5X6M - chains B and C of the 8 polymer chains in the assembly; structure by X-ray diffraction, 3.20 A resolution.

[Chain B]
Name: Mothers against decapentaplegic homolog 5
Organism: Mus musculus
Notes: fragment: MH1 domain
Reference sequence: P97454 (SMAD5_MOUSE); numbering as in UniProt (aligned over 1-143)
Sequence (150 residues; row label = number of the first residue in the row):
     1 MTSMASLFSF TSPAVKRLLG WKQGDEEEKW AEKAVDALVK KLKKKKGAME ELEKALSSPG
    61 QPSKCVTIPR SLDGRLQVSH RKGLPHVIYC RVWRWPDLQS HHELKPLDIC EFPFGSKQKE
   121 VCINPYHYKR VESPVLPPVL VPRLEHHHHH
Disordered / not traced: 1-12, 135-150
Differences from the reference sequence: expression tag (144-150)
Metal / ion sites: Zn2+: Cys110, Cys122, His127
Reported in the primary citation:
  - binding site for the 22-nt DNA strand: Arg75, Gln77
  - binding site for the 22-nt DNA strand (chain C): Ser71, Leu72, Gln77, Ser79
  - binding site for the 22-nt DNA strand: His101, His102
  - binding site for the 22-nt DNA strand: Gln77
  - mutagenesis - H80A: unchanged binding to palindromic SBE DNA

[Chain C]
Molecule: 22-nt DNA strand
Sequence (22 nucleotides; row label = number of the first residue in the row):
     1 ATCAGACTGC CGGCAGTCTA TA

[How chain B and chain C interact]
Residue-residue contacts (7; chain B residue first):
  Arg75(B) - DC11(C)  base contact
  Arg75(B) - DG12(C)  hydrogen bond to the base
  Arg75(B) - DG13(C)  base contact
  Lys82(B) - DG13(C)  hydrogen bond to the base
  Lys82(B) - DC14(C)  base contact
  His101(B) - DC10(C)  salt bridge to the phosphate
  His102(B) - DC10(C)  salt bridge to the phosphate
Interface residues without a listed pair, chain B (5 interface residues in all): Gln77

[Summary]
The chain B/chain C interface involves 5 residues from each chain; the contacts include 2 hydrogen bonds and 2
salt bridges. Polar pairs include Arg75(B)-DG12(C), Lys82(B)-DG13(C) and His101(B)-DC10(C). From the paper: a
binding site for the 22-nt DNA strand at Arg75(B), Gln77(B) and His101(B) among others; H80A of chain B leaves
binding to palindromic SBE DNA unchanged.
Here chain B is Mothers against decapentaplegic homolog 5 (Mus musculus) and chain C is a 22-nt DNA strand.
Entry 5X6M (Crystal Structure of SMAD5-MH1 in complex with a composite DNA sequence) was determined by X-ray
diffraction (same publication as 5X6G and 5X6H).
